Entry 4LJZ (X-ray diffraction, 3.59 A resolution); this record covers chains C and E of the 6 polymer chains in the assembly.

== Chain C ==
Name: DNA-directed RNA polymerase subunit beta
From: Escherichia coli
Notes: EC 2.7.7.6
UniProtKB: C9QV90 (C9QV90_ECOD1); numbering as in UniProt (aligned over 1-1342)
Chain sequence (1342 residues; row label = number of the first residue in the row):
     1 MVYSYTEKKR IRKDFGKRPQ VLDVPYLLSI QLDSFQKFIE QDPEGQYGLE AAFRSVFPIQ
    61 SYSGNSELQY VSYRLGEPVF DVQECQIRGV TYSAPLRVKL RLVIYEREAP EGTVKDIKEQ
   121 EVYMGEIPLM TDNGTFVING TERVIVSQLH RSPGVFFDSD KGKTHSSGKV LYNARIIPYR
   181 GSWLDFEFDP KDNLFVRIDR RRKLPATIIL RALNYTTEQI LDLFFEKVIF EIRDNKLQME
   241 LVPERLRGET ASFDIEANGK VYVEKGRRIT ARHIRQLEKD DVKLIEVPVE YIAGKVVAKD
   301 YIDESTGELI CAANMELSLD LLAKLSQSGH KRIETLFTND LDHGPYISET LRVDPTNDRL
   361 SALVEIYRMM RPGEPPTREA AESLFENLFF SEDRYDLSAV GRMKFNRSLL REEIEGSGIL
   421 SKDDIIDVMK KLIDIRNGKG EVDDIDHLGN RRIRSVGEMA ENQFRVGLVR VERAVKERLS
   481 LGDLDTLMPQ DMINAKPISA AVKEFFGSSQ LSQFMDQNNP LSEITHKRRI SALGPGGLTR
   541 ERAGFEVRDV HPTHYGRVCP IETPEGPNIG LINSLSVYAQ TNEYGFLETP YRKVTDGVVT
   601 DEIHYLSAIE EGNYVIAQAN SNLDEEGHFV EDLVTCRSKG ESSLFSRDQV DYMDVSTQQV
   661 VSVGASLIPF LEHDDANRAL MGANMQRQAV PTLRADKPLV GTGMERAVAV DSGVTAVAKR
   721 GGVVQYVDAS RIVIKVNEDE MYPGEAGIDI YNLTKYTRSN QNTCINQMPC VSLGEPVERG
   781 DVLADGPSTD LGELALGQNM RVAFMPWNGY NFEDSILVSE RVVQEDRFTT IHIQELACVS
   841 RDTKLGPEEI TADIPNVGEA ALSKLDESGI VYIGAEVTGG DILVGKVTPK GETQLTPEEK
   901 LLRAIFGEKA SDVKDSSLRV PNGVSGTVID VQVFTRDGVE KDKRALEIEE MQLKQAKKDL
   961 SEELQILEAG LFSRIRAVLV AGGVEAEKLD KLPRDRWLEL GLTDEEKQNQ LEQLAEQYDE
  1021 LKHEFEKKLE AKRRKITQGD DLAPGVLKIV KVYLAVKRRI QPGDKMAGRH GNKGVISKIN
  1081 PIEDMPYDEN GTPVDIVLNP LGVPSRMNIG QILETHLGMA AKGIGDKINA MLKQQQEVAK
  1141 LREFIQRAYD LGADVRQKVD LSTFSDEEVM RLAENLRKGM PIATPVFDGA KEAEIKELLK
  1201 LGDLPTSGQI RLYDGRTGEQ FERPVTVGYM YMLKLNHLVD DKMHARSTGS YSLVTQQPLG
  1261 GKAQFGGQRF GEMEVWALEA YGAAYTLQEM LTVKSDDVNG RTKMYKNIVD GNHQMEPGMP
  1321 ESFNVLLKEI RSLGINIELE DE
Not modelled in the structure: 1-2

== Chain E ==
Name: DNA-directed RNA polymerase subunit omega
From: Escherichia coli
Notes: EC 2.7.7.6
UniProtKB: C9QUL2 (C9QUL2_ECOD1); numbering as in UniProt (aligned over 1-91)
Chain sequence (91 residues; numbered 1 to 91; the number before each row is that of its first residue):
     1 MARVTVQDAV EKIGNRFDLV LVAARRARQM QVGGKDPLVP EENDKTTVIA LREIEEGLIN
    61 NQILDVRERQ EQQEQEAAEL QAVTAIAEGR R
Not modelled in the structure: 1, 91

== How chain C and chain E interact ==
Residue-residue contacts - 7 pairs, chain C then chain E:
  G1282(C) - F17(E)
  G1311(C) - Q31(E)
  N1312(C) - Q31(E)
  N1312(C) - V32(E)
  H1313(C) - R28(E)  hydrogen bond (backbone-side chain)
  H1313(C) - Q31(E)  hydrogen bond (backbone-side chain)
  Q1314(C) - R28(E)  hydrogen bond
Other interface residues (no listed pair), chain C (6 interface residues in all): Y1285
Other interface residues (no listed pair), chain E (5 interface residues in all): L21

== Summary ==
6 residues of chain C face 5 of chain E across their interface, with 3 hydrogen bonds. Polar contacts include
H1313(C)-R28(E), H1313(C)-Q31(E) and Q1314(C)-R28(E).
Chain C is DNA-directed RNA polymerase subunit beta and chain E is DNA-directed RNA polymerase subunit omega,
both from Escherichia coli; the structure, Crystal Structure Analysis of the E.coli holoenzyme, was determined
by X-ray diffraction, deposited together with 4LK0, 4LK1 and 4LLG.
